2TSB - chains A and D of the 4 polymer chains in the assembly; structure by X-ray diffraction, 2.30 A resolution.

[Chain A (and D)]
Name: Azurin azide
Organism: Pseudomonas aeruginosa
Notes: chain D of this document is another copy of the same molecule, construct and numbering; everything in this record applies to it too
UniProtKB: P00282 (AZUR_PSEAE); residues 1-128 here correspond to UniProt positions 21-148 (UniProt number = residue number + 20)
Chain sequence (128 residues; numbered 1 to 128; the number before each row is that of its first residue):
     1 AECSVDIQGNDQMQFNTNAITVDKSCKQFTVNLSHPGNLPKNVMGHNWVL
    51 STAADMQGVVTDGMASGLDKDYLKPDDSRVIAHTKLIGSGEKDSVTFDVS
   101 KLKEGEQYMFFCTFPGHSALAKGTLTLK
Sequence notes: engineered mutation A121 (Met141 in P00282)
Disulfides: C3-C26
Ion coordination: Cu ion: H46, C112, H117 (together with azide ion)

[How chain A and chain D interact]
Pairs across the interface (12; chain A residue first):
  N10(A) with N18(D)
  Q14(A) with N18(D); K122(D)
  F15(A) with N18(D), hydrogen bond (backbone-side chain)
  N16(A) with N18(D)
  N18(A) with Q14(D); F15(D), hydrogen bond (side chain-backbone); N16(D)
  L120(A) with A119(D); L120(D), hydrophobic
  K122(A) with Q14(D); L120(D)
Other interface residues (no listed pair), chain A (9 interface residues in all): Q12, A119
Other interface residues (no listed pair), chain D (8 interface residues in all): T124

[Summary]
9 residues of chain A and 8 residues of chain D are in contact; the contacts include 2 hydrogen bonds. The
hydrogen-bonded pair is F15(A)-N18(D). H46(A), C112(A) and H117(A) form the Cu ion site.
Chain A and chain D are both Azurin azide (Pseudomonas aeruginosa); the structure, Azurin mutant M121A-azide,
was determined by X-ray diffraction, deposited together with 2TSA.
